PDB entry 7V5J | electron microscopy, 2.80 A resolution | chains H and I of the 9 polymer chains in the assembly

Chain H:
Protein: 0722 L
From: Homo sapiens
Chain sequence (212 residues; numbered 1 to 212; the number before each row is that of its first residue):
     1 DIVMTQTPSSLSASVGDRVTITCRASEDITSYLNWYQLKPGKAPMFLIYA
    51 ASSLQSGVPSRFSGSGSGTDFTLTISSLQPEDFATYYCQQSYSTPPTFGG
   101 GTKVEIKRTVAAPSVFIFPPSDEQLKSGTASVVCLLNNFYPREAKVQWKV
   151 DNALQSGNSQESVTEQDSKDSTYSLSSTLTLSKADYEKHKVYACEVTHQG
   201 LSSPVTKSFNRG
Disulfide bonds: Cys23-Cys88, Cys134-Cys194

Chain I:
Protein: 0722 H
From: Homo sapiens
Chain sequence (222 residues; each row starts with the number of its first residue):
     1 QVQLVQSGAEVKKPGSSVKVSCKASGGTFSIYAISWVRQAPGQGLEWMGG
    51 IIPIFGTANYAQQFQGRVTITADESTTTAYMELSRLTSEDTAVYYCARQM
   101 TAYDYWNPSFDYWGQGTLVTVSSAWSTKGPSVFPLAPSSKSTSGGTAALG
   151 CLVKDYFPEPVTVSWNSGALTSGVHTFPAVLQSSGLYSLSSVVTVPSSSL
   201 GTQTYICNVNHKPSNTKVDKRV
Disulfide bonds: Cys22-Cys96, Cys151-Cys207

How chain H and chain I interact:
Contacting residue pairs (64):
  Tyr32(H) with Asn107(I)
  Asn34(H) with Pro108(I), hydrogen bond (side chain-backbone); Ser109(I), hydrogen bond
  Tyr36(H) with Ser109(I); Phe110(I), hydrogen bond (side chain-backbone); Trp113(I)
  Ala43(H) with Trp113(I); Gly114(I)
  Pro44(H) with Trp113(I)
  Phe46(H) with Met100(I), hydrophobic; Ser109(I); Phe110(I); Asp111(I)
  Gln55(H) with Met100(I)
  Tyr87(H) with Gln39(I); Leu45(I), hydrophobic
  Gln89(H) with Pro108(I), hydrogen bond (side chain-backbone); Phe110(I)
  Ser91(H) with Trp106(I); Asn107(I), hydrogen bond (backbone-side chain); Pro108(I)
  Tyr92(H) with Asn107(I)
  Ser93(H) with Trp106(I)
  Thr94(H) with Asn59(I); Trp106(I)
  Pro96(H) with Trp47(I); Pro108(I), hydrophobic
  Phe98(H) with Val37(I), hydrophobic; Leu45(I); Trp113(I), hydrophobic
  Phe116(H) with Ser143(I)
  Ile117(H) with Lys140(I); Ser141(I)
  Phe118(H) with Leu135(I), hydrophobic; Ser141(I); Ala148(I)
  Pro119(H) with Ser138(I); Lys140(I); Ser141(I)
  Ser121(H) with Pro134(I), hydrogen bond (side chain-backbone); Leu135(I); Ala136(I), hydrogen bond (side chain-backbone)
  Glu123(H) with Phe133(I); Pro134(I)
  Gln124(H) with Phe133(I); Pro134(I), hydrogen bond (side chain-backbone)
  Leu135(H) with Phe177(I), hydrophobic; Val192(I), hydrophobic
  Asn137(H) with His175(I); Thr194(I)
  Gln160(H) with Val180(I)
  Ser162(H) with Phe177(I)
  Val163(H) with Pro178(I)
  Thr164(H) with His175(I); Thr176(I); Phe177(I)
  Glu165(H) with Thr176(I)
  Ser174(H) with His175(I); Phe177(I)
  Leu175(H) with Phe177(I)
  Ser176(H) with Phe177(I)
  Phe209(H) with Lys140(I)
  Asn210(H) with Lys140(I), hydrogen bond
  Gly212(H) with Lys140(I), hydrogen bond (backbone-side chain)
Also at the interface, not in a pair above, chain H (41 interface residues in all): Tyr49, Pro95, Ser127, Val133, Thr178, Lys207
Also at the interface, not in a pair above, chain I (36 interface residues in all): Tyr95, Gln115, Val132, Leu152, Ser190, Lys220

Summary:
The interface between chain H and chain I involves 41 residues on one side and 36 on the other; the contacts
include 10 hydrogen bonds. Polar contacts include Asn34(H)-Pro108(I), Asn34(H)-Ser109(I) and
Tyr36(H)-Phe110(I).
Chain H is 0722 L and chain I is 0722 H, both from Homo sapiens; the structure, MERS S ectodomain trimer in
complex with neutralizing antibody 0722(state 2), was determined by electron microscopy.
